PDB entry 1R4N | X-ray diffraction, 3.60 A resolution | chains A and I of the 3 polymer chains in the assembly

[Chain A]
Name: amyloid beta precursor protein-binding protein 1
From: Homo sapiens
UniProt: Q13564 (ULA1_HUMAN); numbering as in UniProt; present here: 1-253, 259-534
Chain sequence (529 residues; row label = number of the first residue in the row; note: 5 numbers in that range are skipped by the numbering (no residue carries them; nothing is unmodelled there)):
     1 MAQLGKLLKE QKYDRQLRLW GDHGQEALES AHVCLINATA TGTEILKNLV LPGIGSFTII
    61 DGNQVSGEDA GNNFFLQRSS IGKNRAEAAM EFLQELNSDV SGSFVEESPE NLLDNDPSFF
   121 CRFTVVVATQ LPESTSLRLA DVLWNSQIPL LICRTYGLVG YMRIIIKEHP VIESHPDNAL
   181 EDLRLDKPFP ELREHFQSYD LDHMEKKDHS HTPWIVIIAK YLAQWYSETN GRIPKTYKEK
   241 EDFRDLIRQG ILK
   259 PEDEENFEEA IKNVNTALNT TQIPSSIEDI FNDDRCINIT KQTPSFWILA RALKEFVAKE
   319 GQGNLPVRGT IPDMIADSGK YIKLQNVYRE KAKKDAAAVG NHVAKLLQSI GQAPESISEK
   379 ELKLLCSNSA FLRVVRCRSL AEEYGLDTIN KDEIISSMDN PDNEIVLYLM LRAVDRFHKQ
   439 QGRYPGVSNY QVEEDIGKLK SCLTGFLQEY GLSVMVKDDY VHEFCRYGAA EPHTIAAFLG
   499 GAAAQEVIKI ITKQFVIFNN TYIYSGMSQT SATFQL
Disordered / not traced: 1-5, 200-207
From the paper describing this entry:
  - binding site for the ligand ATP: Arg15
  - catalytic residues: Arg15 (proposed by the authors, not directly observed)

[Chain I]
Name: Ubiquitin-like protein NEDD8
From: Homo sapiens
UniProt: Q15843 (NEDD8_HUMAN); residues 101-176 here correspond to UniProt positions 1-76 (UniProt number = residue number - 100)
Chain sequence (76 residues; row label = number of the first residue in the row):
   101 MLIKVKTLTG KEIEIDIEPT DKVERIKERV EEKEGIPPQQ QRLIYSGKQM NDEKTAADYK
   161 ILGGSVLHLV LALRGG
From the paper describing this entry:
  - mutagenesis - A172R: abolished catalytic activity on APPBP1-UBA3

[Chain A / chain I interface]
Residue-residue contacts (18):
  Asn178(A) - Glu134(I)
  Asn178(A) - Gly135(I)
  Asn178(A) - Ile136(I)
  Asn178(A) - Gln140(I)
  Ala179(A) - Glu134(I)
  Ala179(A) - Gly135(I)
  Leu180(A) - Glu131(I)
  Leu180(A) - Glu132(I)
  Leu180(A) - Lys133(I)
  Leu180(A) - Glu134(I)
  Leu180(A) - Gly135(I)
  Tyr237(A) - Asp121(I)
  Tyr237(A) - Arg129(I)
  Lys240(A) - Glu132(I)  salt bridge
  Asn273(A) - Glu128(I)  hydrogen bond (side chain-backbone)
  Asn273(A) - Glu131(I)
  Asn273(A) - Glu132(I)
  Thr274(A) - Glu131(I)
Also at the interface, not in a pair above, chain A (9 interface residues in all): Thr236, Arg244
Also at the interface, not in a pair above, chain I (11 interface residues in all): Pro137

[In short]
The interface between chain A and chain I involves 9 residues on one side and 11 on the other, with 1 hydrogen
bond and 1 salt bridge. Among the polar pairs are Lys240(A)-Glu132(I) and Asn273(A)-Glu128(I). From the paper:
the catalytic residue Arg15(A); A172R of chain I abolishes catalytic activity on APPBP1-UBA3.
Chain A is amyloid beta precursor protein-binding protein 1 and chain I is Ubiquitin-like protein NEDD8, both
from Homo sapiens; the structure, APPBP1-UBA3-NEDD8, an E1-ubiquitin-like protein complex with ATP, was
determined by X-ray diffraction together with 1R4M from the same study.
